Entry 4CBJ (X-ray diffraction, 2.80 A resolution); this record covers chains A and B of the 13 polymer chains in the assembly.

== Chain A (and B) ==
Molecule: ATP synthase subunit C
Organism: Bacillus pseudofirmus OF4
Notes: chain B of this document is another copy of the same molecule, construct and numbering; everything in this record applies to it too
Reference sequence: P22483 (ATPL_BACPE); residue numbers follow UniProt; this construct covers 1-69
Amino-acid sequence (69 residues; numbered 1 to 69; the number before each row is that of its first residue):
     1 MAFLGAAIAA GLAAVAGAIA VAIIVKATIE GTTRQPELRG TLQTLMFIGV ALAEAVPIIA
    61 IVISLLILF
Differences from the reference sequence: conflict Ala51 (Pro in P22483)
Modified residues: Met1 (n-formylmethionine; FME)
Small-molecule neighbours:
  - dodecyl 2-(trimethylammonio)ethyl phosphate (DPV), molecule 1: Leu12, Val15, Ile19, Ile23
  - dodecyl 2-(trimethylammonio)ethyl phosphate (DPV), molecule 2: Val15, Ile19, Ile23, Lys26, Glu30
  - tris(hydroxyethyl)aminomethane (TAM): Thr33, Arg34, Gln35, Pro36, Glu37
From the paper describing this entry:
  - contacts within the chain: Phe47-Ala51 (backbone contact)
  - conformationally variable residues (helix shift): Ala51
  - mutagenesis - V21N (2.5-fold): decreased growth in response to pH 10.5
  - mutagenesis - V21N: unchanged growth in response to pH 7.5
  - mutagenesis - V21N: decreased stability (proposed by the authors, not directly observed)
  - mutagenesis - V21N (2.5-fold): decreased growth in response to malate

== Interface between chain A and chain B ==
Pairs across the interface (66; chain A residue first):
  Met1(A) with Met1(B); Phe3(B); Leu4(B)
  Ala2(A) with Phe3(B), hydrophobic
  Leu4(A) with Leu4(B), hydrophobic
  Gly5(A) with Ala7(B)
  Ile8(A) with Ala7(B); Ile8(B), hydrophobic
  Ala9(A) with Ala7(B)
  Leu12(A) with Gly11(B); Leu12(B), hydrophobic; Val15(B)
  Ala16(A) with Ala14(B); Val15(B); Ala18(B)
  Ile19(A) with Ile19(B), hydrophobic
  Ala20(A) with Ala18(B); Ala22(B)
  Ile23(A) with Ala22(B); Lys26(B)
  Ile24(A) with Ala22(B), hydrophobic; Val25(B), hydrophobic; Ile29(B)
  Ala27(A) with Lys26(B); Ile29(B)
  Thr28(A) with Ile29(B)
  Gly31(A) with Thr33(B)
  Arg34(A) with Thr33(B); Arg34(B)
  Gln35(A) with Thr33(B)
  Leu38(A) with Thr32(B); Thr33(B); Pro36(B), hydrophobic
  Leu42(A) with Ile29(B); Thr33(B)
  Leu45(A) with Val25(B); Thr28(B); Ile29(B), hydrophobic; Thr32(B); Met46(B), hydrophobic
  Ile48(A) with Phe47(B), hydrophobic
  Gly49(A) with Val21(B); Val25(B)
  Leu52(A) with Val21(B), hydrophobic; Val50(B), hydrophobic
  Ala53(A) with Ala18(B); Val21(B)
  Val56(A) with Ala13(B); Ala14(B), hydrophobic; Glu54(B); Ile61(B), hydrophobic
  Pro57(A) with Ala14(B), hydrophobic; Ala18(B), hydrophobic
  Ile59(A) with Ile61(B), hydrophobic
  Ala60(A) with Ala10(B); Ala14(B), hydrophobic
  Ile63(A) with Ala6(B); Ala10(B), hydrophobic; Ile61(B), hydrophobic; Ser64(B); Leu65(B), hydrophobic; Leu68(B), hydrophobic
  Leu66(A) with Leu68(B), hydrophobic
  Ile67(A) with Phe3(B); Ala7(B), hydrophobic; Leu68(B), hydrophobic
Other interface residues (no listed pair), chain A (35 interface residues in all): Ala13, Gly17, Glu30, Thr41
Other interface residues (no listed pair), chain B (37 interface residues in all): Glu30, Arg39, Gln43, Ile58, Phe69

== Summary ==
Chain A and chain B form an interface of 35 and 37 residues respectively. Bound to chain A: dodecyl
2-(trimethylammonio)ethyl phosphate and tris(hydroxyethyl)aminomethane. The paper reports that V21N of chain A
reduces growth in response to pH 10.5; conformational variability at Ala51(A).
Both chains are ATP synthase subunit C (Bacillus pseudofirmus OF4). Entry 4CBJ (The c-ring ion binding site of
the ATP synthase from Bacillus pseudofirmus OF4 is adapted to ...) was determined by X-ray diffraction
together with 4CBK from the same study.
